Entry 9DMH (electron microscopy, 2.06 A resolution); this record covers chains E and D of the 5 polymer chains in the assembly.

[Chain E]
Name: Acetylcholine receptor subunit beta
Source organism: Homo sapiens
UniProtKB: P11230 (ACHB_HUMAN); residues -22 to 478 here correspond to UniProt positions 1-501 (UniProt number = residue number + 23)
Amino-acid sequence (503 residues; each row starts with the number of its first residue; numbers below 1 keep their minus sign (Met-22 is residue -22)):
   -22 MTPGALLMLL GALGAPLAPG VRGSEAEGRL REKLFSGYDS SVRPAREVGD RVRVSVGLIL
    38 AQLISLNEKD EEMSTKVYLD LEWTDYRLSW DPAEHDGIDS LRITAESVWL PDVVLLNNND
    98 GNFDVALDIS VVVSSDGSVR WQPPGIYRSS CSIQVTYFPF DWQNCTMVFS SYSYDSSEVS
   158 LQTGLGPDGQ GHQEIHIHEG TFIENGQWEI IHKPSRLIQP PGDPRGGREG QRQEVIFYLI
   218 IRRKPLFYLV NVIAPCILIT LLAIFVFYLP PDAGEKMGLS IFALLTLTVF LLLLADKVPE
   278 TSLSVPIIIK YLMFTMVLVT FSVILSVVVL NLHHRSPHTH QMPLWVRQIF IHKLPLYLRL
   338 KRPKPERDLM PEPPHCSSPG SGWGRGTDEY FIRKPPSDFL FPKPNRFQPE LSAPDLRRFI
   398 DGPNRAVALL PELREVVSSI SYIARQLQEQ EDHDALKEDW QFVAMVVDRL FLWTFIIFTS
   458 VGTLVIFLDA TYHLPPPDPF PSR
Unresolved in the structure: -22 to 0, 164-167, 200-205, 342-406
Differences from the reference sequence: expression tag (479-480)
Disulfides: Cys128-Cys142
Swiss-Prot annotation at these positions:
  - modified residue: Tyr367 (Phosphotyrosine)
  - glycosylation: Asn141 (N-linked (GlcNAc...) asparagine)

[Chain D]
Name: Acetylcholine receptor subunit delta
Source organism: Homo sapiens
UniProtKB: Q07001 (ACHD_HUMAN); residues -20 to 496 here correspond to UniProt positions 1-517 (UniProt number = residue number + 21)
Amino-acid sequence (517 residues; numbered -20 to 496; the number before each row is that of its first residue; numbers below 1 keep their minus sign (Met-20 is residue -20)):
   -20 MEGPVLTLGL LAALAVCGSW GLNEEERLIR HLFQEKGYNK ELRPVAHKEE SVDVALALTL
    40 SNLISLKEVE ETLTTNVWIE HGWTDNRLKW NAEEFGNISV LRLPPDMVWL PEIVLENNND
   100 GSFQISYSCN VLVYHYGFVY WLPPAIFRSS CPISVTYFPF DWQNCSLKFS SLKYTAKEIT
   160 LSLKQDAKEN RTYPVEWIII DPEGFTENGE WEIVHRPARV NVDPRAPLDS PSRQDITFYL
   220 IIRRKPLFYI INILVPCVLI SFMVNLVFYL PADSGEKTSV AISVLLAQSV FLLLISKRLP
   280 ATSMAIPLIG KFLLFGMVLV TMVVVICVIV LNIHFRTPST HVLSEGVKKL FLETLPELLH
   340 MSRPAEDGPS PGALVRRSSS LGYISKAEEY FLLKSRSDLM FEKQSERHGL ARRLTTARRP
   400 PASSEQAQQE LFNELKPAVD GANFIVNHMR DQNNYNEEKD SWNRVARTVD RLCLFVVTPV
   460 MVVGTAWIFL QGVYNQPPPQ PFPGDPYSYN VQDKRFI
Unresolved in the structure: -20 to 0, 345-407
Disulfides: Cys130-Cys144
Covalently attached groups: N-acetylglucosamine (NAG) linked to Asn143
Ligand contacts: acetylcholine (ACH): Trp57, Leu111, Tyr119, Leu121
Swiss-Prot annotation at these positions:
  - modified residue: Tyr369 (Phosphotyrosine)
  - glycosylation (N-linked (GlcNAc...) asparagine): Asn76, Asn143

[How chain E and chain D interact]
Contacting residue pairs - 99 pairs, chain E then chain D:
  Ser1(E) - Leu21(D)
  Ser1(E) - Val24(D)
  Glu4(E) - Leu21(D)
  Glu4(E) - Lys27(D)
  Gly5(E) - Leu21(D)
  Arg8(E) - Leu21(D)
  Gln39(E) - Ser129(D)
  Lys53(E) - Glu95(D)  salt bridge
  Lys53(E) - Asn97(D)
  Lys53(E) - Phe102(D)
  Tyr55(E) - Glu95(D)  hydrogen bond
  Tyr55(E) - Leu151(D)
  Ile75(E) - Lys27(D)
  Ser77(E) - Lys27(D)  hydrogen bond (backbone-side chain)
  Ser77(E) - Lys156(D)
  Arg79(E) - Lys152(D)
  Arg79(E) - Thr154(D)
  Arg79(E) - Glu157(D)  salt bridge
  Arg79(E) - Asp208(D)
  Thr81(E) - Lys152(D)
  Ala103(E) - Phe102(D)  hydrophobic
  Leu104(E) - Gln103(D)
  Ile106(E) - Lys152(D)
  Ser107(E) - Lys152(D)
  Pro121(E) - Phe102(D)  hydrophobic
  Pro121(E) - Leu151(D)  hydrophobic
  Ile123(E) - Gly100(D)
  Ile123(E) - Phe102(D)  hydrophobic
  Ile180(E) - Ser129(D)
  Gly183(E) - Thr281(D)
  Gly183(E) - Ser282(D)  hydrogen bond (backbone-backbone)
  Gly183(E) - Met283(D)
  Gln184(E) - Ala280(D)
  Lys221(E) - Ser282(D)
  Leu223(E) - Ser282(D)
  Phe224(E) - Ala280(D)  hydrophobic
  Val227(E) - Ile285(D)  hydrophobic
  Val227(E) - Leu293(D)
  Asn228(E) - Leu271(D)
  Pro232(E) - Met296(D)  hydrophobic
  Leu235(E) - Thr300(D)
  Leu238(E) - Val304(D)  hydrophobic
  Leu239(E) - Ile261(D)  hydrophobic
  Leu239(E) - Leu264(D)  hydrophobic
  Leu239(E) - Thr300(D)
  Leu239(E) - Val303(D)  hydrophobic
  Leu239(E) - Val304(D)  hydrophobic
  Phe242(E) - Val304(D)  hydrophobic
  Phe242(E) - Val307(D)
  Tyr245(E) - Val307(D)
  Tyr245(E) - Asn311(D)  hydrogen bond (backbone-side chain)
  Tyr245(E) - Arg315(D)  hydrogen bond
  Leu246(E) - Val307(D)  hydrophobic
  Leu246(E) - Leu310(D)  hydrophobic
  Pro247(E) - Leu310(D)
  Pro247(E) - Asn311(D)
  Pro247(E) - Phe314(D)  hydrophobic
  Asp249(E) - Phe314(D)
  Ala250(E) - Phe314(D)  hydrophobic
  Glu252(E) - Gly254(D)
  Glu252(E) - Glu255(D)
  Glu252(E) - Lys256(D)
  Glu252(E) - Thr257(D)  hydrogen bond (side chain-backbone)
  Glu252(E) - Ser258(D)
  Glu252(E) - Leu310(D)
  Leu256(E) - Thr257(D)
  Leu256(E) - Ile261(D)  hydrophobic
  Phe259(E) - Ile261(D)  hydrophobic
  Phe259(E) - Ser262(D)
  Thr263(E) - Leu265(D)
  Thr263(E) - Ser268(D)
  Val266(E) - Leu265(D)  hydrophobic
  Val266(E) - Leu272(D)
  Phe267(E) - Ser268(D)
  Phe267(E) - Met296(D)  hydrophobic
  Leu270(E) - Leu272(D)  hydrophobic
  Leu270(E) - Ser275(D)
  Pro340(E) - Pro317(D)
  Pro340(E) - Ser318(D)
  Pro340(E) - Thr319(D)
  Pro340(E) - His320(D)
  Pro340(E) - Val321(D)  hydrophobic
  Val414(E) - Leu414(D)  hydrophobic
  Val414(E) - Ala417(D)  hydrophobic
  Ile417(E) - Ala417(D)
  Ile417(E) - Ala421(D)
  Ile420(E) - Ile424(D)  hydrophobic
  Ala421(E) - Gly420(D)
  Ala421(E) - Phe423(D)
  Leu424(E) - Phe423(D)  hydrophobic
  Leu424(E) - Ile424(D)  hydrophobic
  Leu424(E) - His427(D)
  Gln425(E) - Phe423(D)
  Glu428(E) - Phe423(D)
  Glu428(E) - His427(D)  salt bridge
  Glu435(E) - Ser318(D)
  Glu435(E) - Tyr434(D)
  Met442(E) - Thr319(D)
  Met442(E) - His320(D)
Also at the interface, not in a pair above, chain E (61 interface residues in all): Glu2, Ile41, Leu78, Ala231, Lys274, Lys338, Arg339, Leu410, Ser418
Also at the interface, not in a pair above, chain D (69 interface residues in all): Glu20, Arg22, Ala25, Val93, Asn98, Tyr153, Ala284, Val297, Ile308, Leu410, Glu413, Pro416, Met428

[In short]
Chain E and chain D form an interface of 61 and 69 residues respectively; the contacts include 6 hydrogen
bonds and 3 salt bridges. Among the polar pairs are Lys53(E)-Glu95(D), Arg79(E)-Glu157(D) and
Glu428(E)-His427(D). Chain D binds acetylcholine. N-acetylglucosamine is covalently linked to Asn143(D).
Here chain E is Acetylcholine receptor subunit beta and chain D is Acetylcholine receptor subunit delta, both
from Homo sapiens. Entry 9DMH (Human muscle nAChR ACh-bound state) was determined by electron microscopy (same
publication as 9DMG, 9DMJ, 9DMK, 9DML, 9DMQ, 9DMS and 9DMT).
